Entry 1LJ2 (X-ray diffraction, 2.38 A resolution); this record covers chains B and D of the 4 polymer chains in the assembly.

# Chain B
Name: Nonstructural RNA-binding protein 34
Organism: Simian rotavirus A/SA11
Notes: fragment: C-terminal domain; engineered mutation(s): C306S C314S
UniProtKB: P03536 (VN34_ROTS1); numbering as in UniProt (aligned over 206-315)
Amino-acid sequence (110 residues; numbered 206 to 315; the number before each row is that of its first residue):
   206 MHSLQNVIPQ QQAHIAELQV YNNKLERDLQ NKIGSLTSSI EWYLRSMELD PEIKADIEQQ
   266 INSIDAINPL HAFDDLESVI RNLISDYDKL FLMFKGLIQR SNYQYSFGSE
Construct notes: cloning artifact (306, 314)
Small-molecule neighbours: gold ion (AU): Leu209, Gln210, Ile213

# Chain D
Name: eukaryotic protein synthesis initiation factor
Notes: fragment: residues 132-159 of AAC82471
UniProtKB: Q04637 (IF4G1_HUMAN); residues 132-159 here correspond to UniProt positions 172-199 (UniProt number = residue number + 40)
Amino-acid sequence (28 residues; row label = number of the first residue in the row):
   132 APKRERKTIR IRDPNQGGKD ITEEIMSG
Not modelled in the structure: 132

# Interface between chain B and chain D
Residue-residue contacts - 25 pairs, chain B then chain D:
  Tyr292(B) - Ile140(D)
  Phe296(B) - Ile140(D)  hydrophobic
  Phe299(B) - Ile140(D)  hydrophobic
  Asn307(B) - Pro145(D)
  Tyr308(B) - Arg143(D)
  Tyr308(B) - Asp144(D)
  Tyr308(B) - Pro145(D)
  Tyr308(B) - Ile152(D)
  Tyr308(B) - Ile156(D)  hydrophobic
  Gln309(B) - Ile142(D)
  Gln309(B) - Arg143(D)  hydrogen bond (backbone-backbone)
  Gln309(B) - Pro145(D)
  Tyr310(B) - Arg141(D)
  Ser311(B) - Thr139(D)
  Ser311(B) - Ile140(D)
  Ser311(B) - Arg141(D)  hydrogen bond (backbone-backbone)
  Ser311(B) - Arg143(D)  hydrogen bond
  Phe312(B) - Thr139(D)
  Phe312(B) - Ile140(D)  hydrophobic
  Gly313(B) - Arg137(D)
  Gly313(B) - Lys138(D)
  Gly313(B) - Thr139(D)  hydrogen bond (backbone-backbone)
  Ser314(B) - Arg137(D)
  Glu315(B) - Glu136(D)
  Glu315(B) - Arg137(D)  hydrogen bond (backbone-backbone)
Interface residues without a listed pair, chain B (13 interface residues in all): Ile303

# Overview
Chain B and chain D form an interface of 13 and 12 residues respectively, with 5 hydrogen bonds. Among the
polar pairs are Ser311(B)-Arg143(D), Gln309(B)-Arg143(D) and Ser311(B)-Arg141(D). Ligands of chain B: gold
ion.
Here chain B is Nonstructural RNA-binding protein 34 (Simian rotavirus A/SA11) and chain D is eukaryotic
protein synthesis initiation factor. Entry 1LJ2 (Recognition of eIF4G by Rotavirus NSP3 reveals a basis for
mRNA circularization) was determined by X-ray diffraction.
